PDB entry 6HJX | X-ray diffraction, 2.50 A resolution | chains C and D of the 10 polymer chains in the assembly

== Chain C ==
Name: Cys-loop ligand-gated ion channel
Organism: Dickeya chrysanthemi
Reference sequence: P0C7B7 (ELIC_DICCH); the construct has insertions or renumbered stretches relative to UniProt, so the offset changes along the chain: 8-163 = UniProt 8-163; 165-317 = UniProt 164-316
Sequence (312 residues; numbered 6 to 317; the number before each row is that of its first residue):
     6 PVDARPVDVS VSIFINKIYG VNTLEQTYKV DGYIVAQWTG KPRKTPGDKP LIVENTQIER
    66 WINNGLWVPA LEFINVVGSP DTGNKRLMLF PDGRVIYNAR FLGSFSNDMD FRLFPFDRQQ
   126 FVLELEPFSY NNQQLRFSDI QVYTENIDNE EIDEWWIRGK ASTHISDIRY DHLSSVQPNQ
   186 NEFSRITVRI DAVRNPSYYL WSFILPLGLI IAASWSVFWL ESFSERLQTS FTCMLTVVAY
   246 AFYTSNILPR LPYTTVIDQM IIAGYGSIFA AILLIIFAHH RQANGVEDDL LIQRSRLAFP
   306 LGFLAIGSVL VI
Unresolved in the structure: 179-181, 289-292
Differences from the reference sequence: expression tag (6-7); insertion (164); engineered mutation C238 (Leu237 in P0C7B7), S300 (Cys299 in P0C7B7), S313 (Cys312 in P0C7B7); conflict N289 (Met288 in P0C7B7)

== Chain D ==
Name: Cys-loop ligand-gated ion channel
Organism: Dickeya chrysanthemi
Reference sequence: P0C7B7 (ELIC_DICCH); the construct has insertions or renumbered stretches relative to UniProt, so the offset changes along the chain: 9-163 = UniProt 9-163; 165-318 = UniProt 164-317
Sequence (310 residues; each row starts with the number of its first residue):
     9 ARPVDVSVSI FINKIYGVNT LEQTYKVDGY IVAQWTGKPR KTPGDKPLIV ENTQIERWIN
    69 NGLWVPALEF INVVGSPDTG NKRLMLFPDG RVIYNARFLG SFSNDMDFRL FPFDRQQFVL
   129 ELEPFSYNNQ QLRFSDIQVY TENIDNEEID EWWIRGKAST HISDIRYDHL SSVQPNQNEF
   189 SRITVRIDAV RNPSYYLWSF ILPLGLIIAA SWSVFWLESF SERLQTSFTC MLTVVAYAFY
   249 TSNILPRLPY TTVIDQMIIA GYGSIFAAIL LIIFAHHRQA NGVEDDLLIQ RSRLAFPLGF
   309 LAIGSVLVIR
Unresolved in the structure: 180-182, 288-292
Differences from the reference sequence: insertion (164); engineered mutation C238 (Leu237 in P0C7B7), S300 (Cys299 in P0C7B7), S313 (Cys312 in P0C7B7); conflict N289 (Met288 in P0C7B7)
Reported in the primary citation:
  - conformationally variable residues (helix shift): V316 (from molecular simulation)

== Chain C / chain D interface ==
Contacting residue pairs (87; chain C residue first):
  F19(C) with H177(D)
  K22(C) with E30(D), hydrogen bond (side chain-backbone)
  Y24(C) with E30(D); V82(D)
  K34(C) with E30(D), salt bridge
  Y38(C) with E77(D), hydrogen bond; F133(D), hydrophobic
  I57(C) with S134(D); Y135(D), hydrophobic
  E59(C) with V73(D); P74(D); A75(D), hydrogen bond (side chain-backbone); S134(D), hydrogen bond; Y135(D)
  N60(C) with A75(D)
  T61(C) with E64(D), hydrogen bond
  Q62(C) with E64(D), hydrogen bond; I67(D); N68(D), hydrogen bond
  R65(C) with N68(D), hydrogen bond (side chain-backbone)
  D86(C) with G83(D); S84(D), hydrogen bond
  T87(C) with S84(D), hydrogen bond (backbone-side chain)
  G88(C) with S84(D)
  N89(C) with A75(D); E77(D); F133(D)
  K90(C) with F133(D)
  R91(C) with F133(D); S134(D)
  N103(C) with F133(D)
  R105(C) with E77(D), salt bridge; F78(D), hydrogen bond (side chain-backbone); I79(D), hydrogen bond (side chain-backbone); V81(D), hydrogen bond (side chain-backbone)
  L107(C) with V82(D), hydrophobic; G83(D)
  Y148(C) with H177(D)
  I157(C) with M114(D); D115(D); Y258(D)
  E159(C) with L29(D); P257(D)
  N200(C) with P257(D)
  Y203(C) with L256(D); P257(D); Y258(D); T259(D)
  W206(C) with I267(D)
  S207(C) with T259(D)
  L210(C) with I267(D), hydrophobic
  P211(C) with Y270(D), hydrophobic
  L214(C) with Y270(D), hydrophobic; F274(D)
  A217(C) with F274(D), hydrophobic
  A218(C) with F236(D); M239(D), hydrophobic; F274(D)
  S221(C) with F236(D); I281(D)
  W224(C) with F228(D); I281(D), hydrophobic; H285(D)
  L225(C) with L232(D), hydrophobic
  E226(C) with F228(D); H284(D), salt bridge
  E230(C) with S229(D), hydrogen bond; Q233(D)
  T234(C) with Q233(D), hydrogen bond; F236(D)
  T237(C) with F236(D)
  C238(C) with F236(D), hydrophobic
  L240(C) with L240(D), hydrophobic
  T241(C) with L240(D)
  A244(C) with L240(D), hydrophobic; V243(D), hydrophobic; F247(D)
  Y245(C) with V243(D); Y270(D)
  F247(C) with F247(D), hydrophobic
  Y248(C) with A246(D); F247(D); S250(D)
  N251(C) with S250(D); N251(D)
  I252(C) with S250(D)
  R301(C) with H285(D)
Interface residues without a listed pair, chain C (54 interface residues in all): G25, D36, A104, I215, S219
Interface residues without a listed pair, chain D (49 interface residues in all): T32, S111, Q139, D263, G271, I277

== Summary ==
The interface between chain C and chain D involves 54 residues on one side and 49 on the other, with 15
hydrogen bonds and 3 salt bridges. Polar pairs include K34(C)-E30(D), R105(C)-E77(D) and E226(C)-H284(D). The
paper reports conformational variability at V316(D).
Chain C is Cys-loop ligand-gated ion channel and chain D is Cys-loop ligand-gated ion channel, both from
Dickeya chrysanthemi; the structure, X-ray structure of a pentameric ligand gated ion channel from Erwinia
chrysanthemi (ELIC) 7'C pore mutant ..., was determined by X-ray diffraction together with 6HJY and 6HK0 from
the same study.
